3W98 - chains H and I of the 10 polymer chains in the assembly; structure by X-ray diffraction, 3.42 A resolution.

== Chain H ==
Molecule: Histone H2B type 1-J
Source organism: Homo sapiens
UniProtKB: P06899 (H2B1J_HUMAN); residues 0-125 here correspond to UniProt positions 1-126 (UniProt number = residue number + 1)
Chain sequence (129 residues; each row starts with the number of its first residue; numbers below 1 keep their minus sign (Gly-3 is residue -3)):
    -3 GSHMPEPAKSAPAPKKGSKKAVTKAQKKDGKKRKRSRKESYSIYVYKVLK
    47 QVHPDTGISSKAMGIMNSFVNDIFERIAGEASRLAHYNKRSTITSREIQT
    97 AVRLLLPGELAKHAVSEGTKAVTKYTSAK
Unresolved in the structure: -3 to 32, 124-125
Construct notes: expression tag (-3 to -1)
UniProt features mapped onto this chain:
  - modified residue: Pro1 (N-acetylproline), Glu2 (ADP-ribosyl glutamic acid), Lys5 (N6-(2-hydroxyisobutyryl)lysine), Ser6 (ADP-ribosylserine), Lys11 (N6-(beta-hydroxybutyryl)lysine), Lys12 (N6-(2-hydroxyisobutyryl)lysine), Ser14 (Phosphoserine), Lys15 (N6-acetyllysine), Lys16 (N6-(beta-hydroxybutyryl)lysine), Lys20 (N6-(2-hydroxyisobutyryl)lysine), Lys23 (N6-(2-hydroxyisobutyryl)lysine), Lys24 (N6-(2-hydroxyisobutyryl)lysine), Lys34 (N6-(2-hydroxyisobutyryl)lysine), Glu35 (PolyADP-ribosyl glutamic acid), Ser36 (Phosphoserine), Lys43 (N6-(2-hydroxyisobutyryl)lysine), Lys46 (N6-(2-hydroxyisobutyryl)lysine), Lys57 (N6,N6-dimethyllysine), Arg79 (Dimethylated arginine), Lys85 (N6,N6,N6-trimethyllysine) and 6 more in UniProt
  - glycosylation: Ser112 (O-linked (GlcNAc) serine)
  - cross-link (Glycyl lysine isopeptide (Lys-Gly)): Lys5 (interchain with G-Cter in SUMO2), Lys20 (interchain with G-Cter in SUMO2), Lys34 (interchain with G-Cter in ubiquitin), Lys120 (interchain with G-Cter in ubiquitin)

== Chain I ==
Molecule: 146-nt DNA strand
Sequence (146 nucleotides; numbered 1 to 146; the number before each row is that of its first residue):
     1 ATCAATATCCACCTGCAGATTCTACCAAAAGTGTATTTGGAAACTGCTCC
    51 ATCAAAAGGCATGTTCAGCTGAATTCAGCTGAACATGCCTTTTGATGGAG
   101 CAGTTTCCAAATACACTTTTGGTAGAATCTGCAGGTGGATATTGAT
Unresolved in the structure: 146

== Interface between chain H and chain I ==
Contacting residue pairs - 8 pairs, chain H then chain I:
  Arg33(H) with DG122(I), phosphate contact; DT123(I), phosphate contact
  Lys34(H) with DG122(I), sugar contact; DT123(I), phosphate contact
  Glu35(H) with DG122(I), phosphate contact
  Ser36(H) with DG122(I), hydrogen bond to the phosphate
  Ile39(H) with DG122(I), phosphate contact
  Tyr40(H) with DG121(I), hydrogen bond to the phosphate
Interface residues without a listed pair, chain I (4 interface residues in all): DT120

== In short ==
The interface between chain H and chain I involves 6 residues on one side and 4 on the other; the contacts
include 2 hydrogen bonds. Among the polar pairs are Ser36(H)-DG122(I) and Tyr40(H)-DG121(I).
Chain H is Histone H2B type 1-J (Homo sapiens) and chain I is a 146-nt DNA strand; the structure, Crystal
Structure of Human Nucleosome Core Particle lacking H3.1 N-terminal region, was determined by X-ray
diffraction together with 3W97 and 3W99 from the same study.
